7Y6F - chains M and N of the 24 polymer chains in the assembly; structure by electron microscopy, 2.70 A resolution.

Chain M (and N):
Molecule: Bacterioferritin
Source organism: Streptomyces coelicolor
Notes: chain N of this document is another copy of the same molecule, construct and numbering; everything in this record applies to it too
UniProtKB: Q9S2N0 (BFR_STRCO); residue numbers follow UniProt; this construct covers 1-158
Chain sequence (158 residues; numbered 1 to 158; the number before each row is that of its first residue):
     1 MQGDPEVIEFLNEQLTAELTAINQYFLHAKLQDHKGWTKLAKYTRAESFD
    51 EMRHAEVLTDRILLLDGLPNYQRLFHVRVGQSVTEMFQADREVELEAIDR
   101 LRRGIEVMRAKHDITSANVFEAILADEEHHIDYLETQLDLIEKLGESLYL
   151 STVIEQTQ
Not modelled in the structure: 158 (chain N: fully traced)
Bound ions: Fe2+: Glu-18, Glu-51, Glu-127; Fe ion: Glu-51, Glu-94, Glu-127
Residues lining bound ligands: heme (HEM): Leu-19, Ile-22, Asn-23, Phe-26, Arg-45, Phe-49, Met-52, Glu-56, Tyr-71
UniProt features mapped onto this chain:
  - binding site (Fe cation): Glu-18, Glu-51, His-54, Glu-94, Glu-127, His-130
  - binding site (heme b): Met-52
What the authors report for this chain:
  - binding site for heme: Arg-45, Phe-49, Glu-56
  - mutagenesis - K42A: decreased binding to Fe ion

How chain M and chain N interact:
Pairs across the interface (11):
  Met-1(M) with Ile-131(N), hydrophobic; Asp-132(N); Glu-135(N)
  Arg-61(M) with Glu-128(N), salt bridge
  Leu-64(M) with Asp-132(N)
  Arg-109(M) with Arg-109(N); Glu-121(N), salt bridge
  His-112(M) with Arg-102(N); Glu-106(N), salt bridge
  Ile-114(M) with Glu-121(N)
  Thr-115(M) with Glu-128(N), hydrogen bond
Other interface residues (no listed pair), chain M (8 interface residues in all): Asn-118

In short:
The chain M/chain N interface involves 8 residues from each chain; the contacts include 1 hydrogen bond and 3
salt bridges. Polar contacts include Arg-61(M)/Glu-128(N), Arg-109(M)/Glu-121(N) and His-112(M)/Glu-106(N).
Bound to chain M: heme. The paper reports a binding site for heme at Arg-45(M), Phe-49(M) and Glu-56(M); K42A
of chain M reduces binding to Fe ion.
Both chains are Bacterioferritin (Streptomyces coelicolor). Entry 7Y6F (Cryo-EM structure of Apo form of
ScBfr) was determined by electron microscopy, deposited together with 8JAX, 8JB0, 7Y6G, 7Y6P and 5XX9.
